PDB entry 1PL8 | X-ray diffraction, 1.90 A resolution | chains A and B

# Chain A (and B)
Molecule: human sorbitol dehydrogenase
Source organism: Homo sapiens
Notes: EC 1.1.1.14; chain B of this document is another copy of the same molecule, construct and numbering; everything in this record applies to it too
Reference sequence: Q00796 (DHSO_HUMAN); numbering as in UniProt (aligned over 1-356)
Sequence (356 residues; row label = number of the first residue in the row):
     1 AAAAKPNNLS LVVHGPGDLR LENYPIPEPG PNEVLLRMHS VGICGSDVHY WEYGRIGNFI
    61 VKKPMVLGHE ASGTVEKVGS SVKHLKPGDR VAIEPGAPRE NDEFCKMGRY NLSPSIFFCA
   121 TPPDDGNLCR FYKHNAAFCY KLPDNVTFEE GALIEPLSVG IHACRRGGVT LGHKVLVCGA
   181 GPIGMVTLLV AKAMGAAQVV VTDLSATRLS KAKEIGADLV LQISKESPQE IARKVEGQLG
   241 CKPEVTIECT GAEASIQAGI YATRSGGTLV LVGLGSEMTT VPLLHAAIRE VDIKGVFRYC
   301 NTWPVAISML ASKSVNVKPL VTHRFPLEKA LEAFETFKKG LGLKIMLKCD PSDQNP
Ion coordination: Zn2+: Cys-44, His-69, Glu-70
Small-molecule neighbours: NAD (nicotinamide-adenine-dinucleotide): Val-159, Gly-179, Ala-180, Gly-181, Pro-182, Ile-183, Gly-184, Thr-202, Asp-203, Leu-204, Ser-205, Arg-208, Ile-223, Cys-249, Thr-250, Ala-252, Ser-255, Val-272, Gly-273, Leu-274, Val-296, Phe-297, Arg-298
Curated features (UniProtKB/Swiss-Prot):
  - modified residue: Ala-2 (N-acetylalanine)
From the paper describing this entry:
  - conformationally variable residues (side-chain flip): Ile-183, Arg-208, Leu-274, Val-296

# Chain A / chain B interface
Contacting residue pairs (34; chain A residue first):
  Thr-170(A) / Met-194(B)
  Leu-171(A) / Val-190(B)  hydrophobic
  Leu-171(A) / Ala-193(B)  hydrophobic
  Leu-171(A) / Met-194(B)  hydrophobic
  Leu-171(A) / Val-305(B)
  Leu-171(A) / Met-309(B)  hydrophobic
  Gly-172(A) / Ser-308(B)
  Gly-172(A) / Met-309(B)
  Lys-174(A) / Ser-308(B)
  Val-190(A) / Leu-171(B)  hydrophobic
  Ala-193(A) / Leu-171(B)  hydrophobic
  Ala-193(A) / Ala-193(B)
  Ala-193(A) / Met-194(B)
  Ala-193(A) / Gly-195(B)  hydrogen bond (backbone-backbone)
  Met-194(A) / Thr-170(B)
  Met-194(A) / Leu-171(B)  hydrophobic
  Met-194(A) / Ala-193(B)
  Met-194(A) / Met-194(B)
  Gly-195(A) / Ala-193(B)  hydrogen bond (backbone-backbone)
  Gly-195(A) / Met-309(B)
  Ala-196(A) / Met-309(B)
  Ala-197(A) / Ser-308(B)
  Ala-197(A) / Met-309(B)  hydrophobic
  Ala-197(A) / Ser-312(B)
  Val-305(A) / Leu-171(B)
  Ser-308(A) / Gly-172(B)
  Ser-308(A) / Lys-174(B)
  Ser-308(A) / Ala-197(B)
  Met-309(A) / Leu-171(B)  hydrophobic
  Met-309(A) / Gly-172(B)
  Met-309(A) / Gly-195(B)
  Met-309(A) / Ala-196(B)
  Met-309(A) / Ala-197(B)  hydrophobic
  Ser-312(A) / Ala-197(B)
Interface residues without a listed pair, chain A (17 interface residues in all): Ile-161, Gln-198, Ser-314
Interface residues without a listed pair, chain B (16 interface residues in all): Ile-161, Ser-314

# In short
Chain A and chain B form an interface of 17 and 16 residues respectively; the contacts include 2 hydrogen
bonds. The hydrogen-bonded pair Ala-193(A)/Gly-195(B) is a backbone contact. Ligands of chain A: NAD. The Zn2+
site is built by Cys-44(A), His-69(A) and Glu-70(A). From the paper: conformational variability at Ile-183(A),
Arg-208(A) and Leu-274(A) among others.
Both chains are human sorbitol dehydrogenase (Homo sapiens). Entry 1PL8 (human SDH/NAD+ complex) was
determined by X-ray diffraction together with 1PL6 and 1PL7 from the same study.
